PDB entry 3P3N | X-ray diffraction, 2.40 A resolution | chains A and B

# Chain A
Protein: Hypoxia-inducible factor 1-alpha inhibitor
Organism: Homo sapiens
Notes: EC 1.14.11.16
Reference sequence: Q9NWT6 (HIF1N_HUMAN); residues 1-349 here = UniProt positions 1-349
Chain sequence (349 residues; each row starts with the number of its first residue):
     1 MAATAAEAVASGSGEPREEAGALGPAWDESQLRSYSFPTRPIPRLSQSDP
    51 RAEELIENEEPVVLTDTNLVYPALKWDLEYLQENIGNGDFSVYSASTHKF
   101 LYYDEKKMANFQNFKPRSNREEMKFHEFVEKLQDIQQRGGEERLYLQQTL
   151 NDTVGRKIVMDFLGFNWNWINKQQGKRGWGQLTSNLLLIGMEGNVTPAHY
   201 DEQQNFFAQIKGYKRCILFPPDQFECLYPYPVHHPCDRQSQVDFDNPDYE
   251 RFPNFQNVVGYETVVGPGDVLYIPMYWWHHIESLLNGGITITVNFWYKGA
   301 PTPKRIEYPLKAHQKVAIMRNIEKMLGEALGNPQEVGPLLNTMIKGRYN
Disordered / not traced: 1-8
Metal / ion sites: Fe2+: H199, D201, H279 (together with 2-oxoglutaric acid)
Ligand contacts: 2-oxoglutaric acid (AKG): Y145, L188, T196, H199, D201, N205, F207, K214, H279, I281, N294, W296
Curated features (UniProtKB/Swiss-Prot):
  - binding site (2-oxoglutarate): Y145, T196, N205, K214, N294
  - binding site (substrate): D152, Q181 to T183, D201 to Q203, R238, Q239, A300, N321
  - binding site (Fe cation): H199, D201, H279
  - site: L340 (Important for dimer formation)
  - modified residue: A2 (N-acetylalanine)
  - mutagenesis: H199 (H199A: Prevents suppression of HIF CAD activity. Strongly stimulates 2-oxoglutarate turnover. No stimulation of 2-oxoglutarate turnover; when associated with R-340), D201 (D201A: Prevents suppression of HIF CAD activity; D201E: Loss of HIF1A Asn hydroxylation activity. Slightly stimulates 2-oxoglutarate turnover; D201G: No impact on HIF1A Asn hydroxylation activity ...), Q239 (Q239H: No effect on Asp hydroxylation ability), W296 (W296R: Loss of HIF1A Asn hydroxylation activity and slight stimulation of 2-oxoglutarate turnover; when associated with G-201), L340 (L340R: Impairs dimer formation, leading to loss of HIF1A Asn hydroxylation activity. No stimulation of 2-oxoglutarate turnover; when associated with A-201), I344 (I344R: No effect on dimer formation and HIF1A Asn hydroxylation activity)

# Chain B
Protein: Notch 1 protein
Reference sequence: Q8K428 (Q8K428_MOUSE); numbering as in UniProt (aligned over 1930-1949)
Chain sequence (20 residues; each row starts with the number of its first residue):
  1930 RSDAAKRLLEASADANIQDN
Disordered / not traced: 1930-1935, 1946-1949

# How chain A and chain B interact
Contacting residue pairs (28):
  Y102(A) with A1944(B); N1945(B)
  Q147(A) with N1945(B)
  H199(A) with N1945(B)
  D201(A) with D1943(B); A1944(B); N1945(B), hydrogen bond (side chain-backbone)
  E202(A) with S1941(B), hydrogen bond (side chain-backbone); A1942(B); D1943(B), hydrogen bond (backbone-backbone)
  Q203(A) with A1942(B)
  R238(A) with D1943(B); A1944(B), hydrogen bond (side chain-backbone); N1945(B), hydrogen bond
  Q239(A) with N1945(B), hydrogen bond
  Y276(A) with A1940(B)
  W296(A) with A1944(B), hydrophobic
  I306(A) with L1938(B), hydrophobic
  Q314(A) with L1938(B)
  A317(A) with L1937(B); L1938(B)
  I318(A) with L1937(B); L1938(B), hydrophobic
  N321(A) with L1937(B), hydrogen bond (side chain-backbone); E1939(B), hydrogen bond (side chain-backbone)
  I322(A) with L1937(B), hydrophobic
  K324(A) with S1941(B)
  M325(A) with L1937(B), hydrophobic
Other interface residues (no listed pair), chain A (21 interface residues in all): L186, T302, L310
Other interface residues (no listed pair), chain B (10 interface residues in all): R1936

# Summary
21 residues of chain A face 10 of chain B across their interface, with 8 hydrogen bonds. Among the polar pairs
are D201(A)-N1945(B), E202(A)-S1941(B) and R238(A)-A1944(B). Ligands of chain A: 2-oxoglutaric acid.
Chain A is Hypoxia-inducible factor 1-alpha inhibitor (Homo sapiens) and chain B is Notch 1 protein; the
structure, Factor inhibiting HIF-1 Alpha in complex with Notch 1 fragment mouse notch (1930-1949) peptide, was
determined by X-ray diffraction, deposited together with 3P3P.
